Entry 7WHW (electron microscopy, 3.10 A resolution); this record covers chains A and B.

# Chain A
Protein: Phospholipid-transporting ATPase DNF1
From: Saccharomyces cerevisiae S288C
Notes: EC 7.6.2.1
UniProt: P32660 (ATC5_YEAST); residue numbers follow UniProt; this construct covers 1-1571
Amino-acid sequence (1571 residues; row label = number of the first residue in the row):
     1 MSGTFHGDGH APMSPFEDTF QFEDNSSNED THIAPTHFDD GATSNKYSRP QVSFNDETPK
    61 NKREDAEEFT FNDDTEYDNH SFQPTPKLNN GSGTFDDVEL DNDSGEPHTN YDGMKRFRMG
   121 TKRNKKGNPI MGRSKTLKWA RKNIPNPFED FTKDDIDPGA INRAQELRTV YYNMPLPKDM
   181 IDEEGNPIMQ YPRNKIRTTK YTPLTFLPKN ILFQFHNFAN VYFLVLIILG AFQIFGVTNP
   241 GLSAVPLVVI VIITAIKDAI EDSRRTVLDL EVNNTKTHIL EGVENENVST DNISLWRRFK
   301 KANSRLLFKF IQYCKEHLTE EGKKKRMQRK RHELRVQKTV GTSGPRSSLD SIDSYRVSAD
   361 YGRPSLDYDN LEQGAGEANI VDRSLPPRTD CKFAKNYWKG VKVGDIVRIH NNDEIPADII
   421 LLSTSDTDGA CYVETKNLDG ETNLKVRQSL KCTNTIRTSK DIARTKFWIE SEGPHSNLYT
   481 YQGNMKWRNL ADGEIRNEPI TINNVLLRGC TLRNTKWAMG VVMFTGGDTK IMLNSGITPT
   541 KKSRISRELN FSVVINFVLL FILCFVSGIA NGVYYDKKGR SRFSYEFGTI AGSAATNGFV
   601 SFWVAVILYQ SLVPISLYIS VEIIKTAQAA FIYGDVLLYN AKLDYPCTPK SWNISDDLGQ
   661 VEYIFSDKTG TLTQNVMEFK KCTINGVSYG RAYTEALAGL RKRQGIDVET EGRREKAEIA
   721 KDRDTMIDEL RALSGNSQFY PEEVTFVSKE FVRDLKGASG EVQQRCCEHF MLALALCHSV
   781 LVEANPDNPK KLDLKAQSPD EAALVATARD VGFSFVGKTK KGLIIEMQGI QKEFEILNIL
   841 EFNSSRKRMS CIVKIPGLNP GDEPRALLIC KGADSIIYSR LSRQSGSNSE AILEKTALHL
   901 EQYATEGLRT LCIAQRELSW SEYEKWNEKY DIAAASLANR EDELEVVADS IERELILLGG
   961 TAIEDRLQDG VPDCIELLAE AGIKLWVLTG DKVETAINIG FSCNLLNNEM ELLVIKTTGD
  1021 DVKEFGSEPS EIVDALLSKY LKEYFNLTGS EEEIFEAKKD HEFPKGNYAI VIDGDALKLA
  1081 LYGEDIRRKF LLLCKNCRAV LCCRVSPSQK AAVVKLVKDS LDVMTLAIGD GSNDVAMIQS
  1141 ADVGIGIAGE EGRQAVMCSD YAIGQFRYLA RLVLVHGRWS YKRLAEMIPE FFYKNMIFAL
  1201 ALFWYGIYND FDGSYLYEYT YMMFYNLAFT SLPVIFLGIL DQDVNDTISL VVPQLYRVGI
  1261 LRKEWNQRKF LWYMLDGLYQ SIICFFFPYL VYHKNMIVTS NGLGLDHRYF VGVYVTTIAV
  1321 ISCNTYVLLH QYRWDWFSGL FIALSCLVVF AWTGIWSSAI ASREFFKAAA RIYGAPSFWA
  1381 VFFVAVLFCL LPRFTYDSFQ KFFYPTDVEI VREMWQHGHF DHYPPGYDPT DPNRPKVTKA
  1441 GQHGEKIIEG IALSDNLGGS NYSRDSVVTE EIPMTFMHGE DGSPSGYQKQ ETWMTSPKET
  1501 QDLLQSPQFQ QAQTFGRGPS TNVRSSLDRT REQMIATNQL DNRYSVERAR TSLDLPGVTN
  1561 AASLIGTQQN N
Not modelled in the structure: 1-186, 286-398, 748-759, 1438-1571
Ion coordination: Mg2+: Asp-667 (together with AMP-PCP)
Ligand contacts: AMP-PCP (ACP; phosphomethylphosphonic acid adenylate ester): Asp-667, Lys-668, Thr-669, Gly-670, Ser-798, Asp-800, Glu-801, Phe-842, Ser-844, Lys-847, Met-849, Lys-871, Gly-872, Ala-873, Arg-909, Thr-910, Leu-911, Leu-988, Thr-989, Gly-990, Asp-991, Lys-992, Val-1105, Lys-1110, Asn-1133

# Chain B
Protein: Alkylphosphocholine resistance protein LEM3
From: Saccharomyces cerevisiae S288C
UniProt: P42838 (LEM3_YEAST); residue numbers follow UniProt; this construct covers 1-414
Amino-acid sequence (414 residues; each row starts with the number of its first residue):
     1 MVNFDLGQVG EVFRRKDKGA IVSGDNPEEE EDVDASEFEE DEVKPVRTKN RRPKEDAFTQ
    61 QRLAAINPVL TPRTVLPLYL LIAVVFVIVG GCILAQNSKV DEVTIYYQDC MTNATSSWSD
   121 IPSEHWQFVF HKYKTYNTAP QWRFVDDESD DFTKQRGTCQ IRFTTPSDMK NNVYLNYVLE
   181 KFAANHRRYV LSFSEDQIRG EDASYETVHD ATGINCKPLS KNADGKIYYP CGLIANSMFN
   241 DTFPLQLTNV GDTSNNYSLT NKGINWESDK KRYKKTKYNY TQIAPPPYWE KMYPDGYNET
   301 NIPDIQDWEE FQNWMRPGAF DKITKLIRIN KNDTLPAGEY QLDIGLHWPV LEFNGKKGIY
   361 LTHGSHLGGR NPFLGIVYLI GGCICAAMAL ILLTFWLFGG RKIADASSLS WNMK
Not modelled in the structure: 1-49, 412-414
Disulfides: Cys-110/Cys-159, Cys-216/Cys-231
Covalently attached groups: glycan linked to Asn-240

# Interface between chain A and chain B
Residue-residue contacts - 211 pairs, chain A then chain B:
  Ile-234(A) / Arg-187(B)
  Phe-235(A) / Arg-187(B)
  Gly-236(A) / Arg-187(B)
  Gly-236(A) / Leu-191(B)
  Val-237(A) / Gly-213(B)
  Thr-238(A) / Gly-213(B)
  Pro-240(A) / Thr-212(B)
  Tyr-574(A) / His-186(B)  hydrogen bond
  Gly-579(A) / Phe-353(B)
  Arg-580(A) / Phe-353(B)
  Ser-581(A) / Lys-181(B)  hydrogen bond (side chain-backbone)
  Ser-581(A) / Phe-182(B)
  Ser-581(A) / Ala-183(B)  hydrogen bond (side chain-backbone)
  Ser-581(A) / Phe-353(B)
  Ser-584(A) / Tyr-288(B)  hydrogen bond (backbone-side chain)
  Ser-584(A) / Glu-352(B)
  Tyr-585(A) / Phe-182(B)  hydrophobic
  Tyr-585(A) / Leu-233(B)
  Tyr-585(A) / Ser-237(B)
  Tyr-585(A) / Trp-348(B)
  Tyr-585(A) / Pro-349(B)  hydrogen bond (side chain-backbone)
  Tyr-585(A) / Phe-353(B)  hydrophobic
  Glu-586(A) / His-186(B)
  Phe-587(A) / Arg-188(B)
  Phe-587(A) / Leu-219(B)  hydrophobic
  Phe-587(A) / Leu-233(B)
  Phe-587(A) / Asn-236(B)
  Phe-587(A) / Tyr-288(B)
  Gly-588(A) / Arg-188(B)  hydrogen bond (backbone-side chain)
  Thr-589(A) / Arg-188(B)  hydrogen bond (backbone-side chain)
  Ile-590(A) / Arg-187(B)
  Ile-590(A) / Arg-188(B)
  Asn-597(A) / Arg-187(B)
  Val-604(A) / Arg-187(B)
  Phe-631(A) / Phe-58(B)
  Phe-631(A) / Thr-59(B)
  Phe-631(A) / Gln-61(B)
  Tyr-633(A) / Arg-51(B)
  Tyr-633(A) / Pro-53(B)
  Gly-634(A) / Pro-53(B)
  Gly-634(A) / Thr-59(B)
  Gly-634(A) / Gln-60(B)
  Asp-635(A) / Pro-53(B)
  Asp-635(A) / Gln-60(B)  hydrogen bond
  Val-636(A) / Arg-52(B)
  Val-636(A) / Pro-53(B)
  Val-636(A) / Glu-55(B)
  Val-636(A) / Gln-60(B)  hydrogen bond (backbone-side chain)
  Tyr-639(A) / Asn-50(B)
  Tyr-639(A) / Arg-51(B)
  Tyr-639(A) / Arg-52(B)
  Asp-644(A) / Asn-50(B)
  Asp-644(A) / Arg-51(B)  hydrogen bond (side chain-backbone)
  Pro-646(A) / Arg-51(B)
  Thr-648(A) / Arg-51(B)
  His-1176(A) / Gln-61(B)
  Trp-1179(A) / Gln-61(B)
  Arg-1183(A) / Gln-61(B)
  Tyr-1205(A) / Asn-185(B)
  Tyr-1205(A) / Ala-319(B)  hydrogen bond (side chain-backbone)
  Tyr-1205(A) / Phe-320(B)  hydrophobic
  Tyr-1208(A) / Asn-185(B)  hydrogen bond (backbone-side chain)
  Tyr-1208(A) / Phe-320(B)  hydrophobic
  Tyr-1208(A) / Asp-321(B)
  Asn-1209(A) / Asn-185(B)
  Asn-1209(A) / His-186(B)  hydrogen bond (backbone-side chain)
  Asp-1210(A) / His-186(B)  salt bridge
  Asp-1212(A) / His-186(B)  salt bridge
  Asp-1212(A) / Arg-187(B)  salt bridge
  Gly-1213(A) / Arg-187(B)
  Ser-1214(A) / Asn-185(B)  hydrogen bond (side chain-backbone)
  Leu-1240(A) / Phe-58(B)  hydrophobic
  Gln-1242(A) / Gln-61(B)  hydrogen bond (side chain-backbone)
  Asp-1246(A) / Arg-62(B)  salt bridge
  Phe-1285(A) / Phe-320(B)  hydrophobic
  Phe-1287(A) / Phe-373(B)  hydrophobic
  Phe-1287(A) / Val-377(B)  hydrophobic
  Tyr-1289(A) / Phe-320(B)  hydrophobic
  Leu-1290(A) / Asn-371(B)  hydrogen bond (backbone-side chain)
  Leu-1290(A) / Phe-373(B)
  Val-1291(A) / Asn-371(B)  hydrogen bond (backbone-side chain)
  Val-1291(A) / Phe-373(B)  hydrophobic
  Val-1291(A) / Leu-374(B)  hydrophobic
  Tyr-1292(A) / Phe-320(B)  hydrophobic
  His-1293(A) / Lys-322(B)
  His-1293(A) / Asn-371(B)
  Lys-1294(A) / Lys-322(B)  hydrogen bond (backbone-side chain)
  Lys-1294(A) / Arg-370(B)
  Lys-1294(A) / Asn-371(B)
  Asn-1295(A) / Glu-102(B)
  Asn-1295(A) / Thr-324(B)  hydrogen bond (backbone-side chain)
  Asn-1295(A) / Tyr-360(B)  hydrogen bond
  Asn-1295(A) / Gly-369(B)
  Asn-1295(A) / Arg-370(B)  hydrogen bond (side chain-backbone)
  Met-1296(A) / Phe-320(B)  hydrophobic
  Met-1296(A) / Lys-322(B)
  Met-1296(A) / Thr-324(B)
  Ile-1297(A) / Asn-176(B)
  Ile-1297(A) / Thr-324(B)
  Ile-1297(A) / Gly-368(B)
  Ile-1297(A) / Gly-369(B)
  Val-1298(A) / Leu-367(B)
  Thr-1299(A) / Trp-266(B)
  Thr-1299(A) / Ser-365(B)
  Thr-1299(A) / His-366(B)
  Thr-1299(A) / Gly-368(B)
  Ser-1300(A) / Ser-365(B)
  Ser-1300(A) / His-366(B)  hydrogen bond (backbone-backbone)
  Asn-1301(A) / Tyr-174(B)  hydrogen bond (backbone-side chain)
  Asn-1301(A) / Trp-266(B)
  Gly-1302(A) / Tyr-174(B)
  Gly-1302(A) / Leu-326(B)
  Leu-1303(A) / Gly-263(B)
  Leu-1303(A) / Ile-264(B)
  Leu-1303(A) / Asn-265(B)
  Leu-1303(A) / Trp-266(B)
  Leu-1303(A) / Asn-313(B)
  Leu-1303(A) / Arg-316(B)  hydrogen bond (backbone-side chain)
  Leu-1303(A) / Leu-326(B)  hydrophobic
  Gly-1304(A) / Trp-266(B)  hydrogen bond (backbone-side chain)
  Gly-1304(A) / Arg-316(B)  hydrogen bond (backbone-side chain)
  Asp-1306(A) / Arg-316(B)  salt bridge
  Asp-1306(A) / Pro-317(B)
  Asp-1306(A) / Gly-318(B)
  Asp-1306(A) / Ala-319(B)  hydrogen bond (backbone-backbone)
  Asp-1306(A) / Thr-324(B)
  Asp-1306(A) / Lys-325(B)  salt bridge
  His-1307(A) / Arg-316(B)
  His-1307(A) / Pro-317(B)  hydrogen bond (side chain-backbone)
  Arg-1308(A) / Val-190(B)
  Arg-1308(A) / Ala-319(B)
  Val-1311(A) / Ala-319(B)  hydrophobic
  Val-1311(A) / Phe-320(B)  hydrophobic
  Arg-1333(A) / Leu-63(B)  hydrogen bond (side chain-backbone)
  Arg-1333(A) / Ala-65(B)
  Arg-1333(A) / Asn-67(B)
  Trp-1334(A) / Ala-65(B)
  Trp-1334(A) / Ile-66(B)  hydrogen bond (backbone-backbone)
  Trp-1334(A) / Asn-67(B)
  Trp-1334(A) / Pro-68(B)
  Asp-1335(A) / Leu-63(B)
  Asp-1335(A) / Ala-64(B)
  Asp-1335(A) / Ala-65(B)
  Trp-1336(A) / Leu-63(B)
  Trp-1336(A) / Ala-64(B)  hydrogen bond (backbone-backbone)
  Phe-1337(A) / Leu-63(B)  hydrophobic
  Ile-1360(A) / Arg-199(B)
  Arg-1363(A) / Glu-195(B)
  Arg-1363(A) / Ile-214(B)
  Arg-1363(A) / Arg-272(B)  hydrogen bond (backbone-side chain)
  Glu-1364(A) / Val-190(B)
  Glu-1364(A) / Phe-193(B)
  Phe-1366(A) / Ser-268(B)
  Phe-1366(A) / Lys-271(B)
  Phe-1366(A) / Arg-272(B)
  Lys-1367(A) / Ser-268(B)
  Arg-1371(A) / Trp-266(B)
  Arg-1371(A) / Ser-268(B)  hydrogen bond
  Arg-1371(A) / Asp-269(B)  salt bridge
  Pro-1376(A) / His-366(B)
  Pro-1376(A) / Leu-367(B)
  Ser-1377(A) / Leu-367(B)
  Ala-1380(A) / Leu-367(B)  hydrophobic
  Ala-1380(A) / Leu-374(B)  hydrophobic
  Ala-1380(A) / Tyr-378(B)  hydrogen bond (backbone-side chain)
  Val-1381(A) / Leu-374(B)  hydrophobic
  Phe-1383(A) / Phe-86(B)
  Phe-1383(A) / Tyr-378(B)
  Val-1384(A) / Phe-86(B)  hydrophobic
  Val-1384(A) / Val-377(B)  hydrophobic
  Val-1384(A) / Tyr-378(B)
  Leu-1387(A) / Ile-82(B)  hydrophobic
  Leu-1387(A) / Phe-86(B)  hydrophobic
  Leu-1387(A) / Gly-381(B)
  Phe-1388(A) / Val-377(B)  hydrophobic
  Phe-1388(A) / Ile-380(B)  hydrophobic
  Phe-1388(A) / Gly-381(B)
  Leu-1391(A) / Tyr-79(B)  hydrophobic
  Leu-1391(A) / Ile-384(B)  hydrophobic
  Leu-1391(A) / Cys-385(B)  hydrophobic
  Phe-1394(A) / Leu-70(B)  hydrophobic
  Phe-1394(A) / Val-75(B)  hydrophobic
  Phe-1394(A) / Leu-78(B)  hydrophobic
  Phe-1394(A) / Tyr-79(B)  hydrogen bond (backbone-side chain)
  Thr-1395(A) / Tyr-79(B)  hydrogen bond
  Thr-1395(A) / Met-388(B)
  Ser-1398(A) / Val-75(B)
  Ser-1398(A) / Leu-392(B)
  Phe-1399(A) / Leu-392(B)  hydrophobic
  Lys-1401(A) / Leu-70(B)
  Phe-1402(A) / Leu-70(B)
  Phe-1402(A) / Thr-71(B)
  Phe-1402(A) / Pro-72(B)  hydrophobic
  Phe-1402(A) / Leu-76(B)  hydrophobic
  Phe-1402(A) / Trp-396(B)
  Phe-1403(A) / Leu-392(B)  hydrophobic
  Phe-1403(A) / Phe-395(B)
  Phe-1403(A) / Trp-396(B)
  Phe-1403(A) / Arg-401(B)
  Asp-1407(A) / Leu-409(B)
  Glu-1409(A) / Val-69(B)
  Ile-1410(A) / Leu-409(B)  hydrophobic
  Arg-1412(A) / Asn-67(B)
  Arg-1412(A) / Pro-68(B)  hydrogen bond (side chain-backbone)
  Arg-1412(A) / Val-69(B)
  Glu-1413(A) / Val-69(B)
  Glu-1413(A) / Ile-403(B)
  Met-1414(A) / Ala-406(B)  hydrophobic
  Trp-1415(A) / Asn-67(B)
  Gln-1416(A) / Val-69(B)  hydrogen bond (side chain-backbone)
  Gln-1416(A) / Thr-71(B)
Also at the interface, not in a pair above, chain A (114 interface residues in all): Gln-233, Asn-239, Asn-571, Val-600, Ser-601, Arg-1171, Ile-1239, Val-1252, Arg-1257, Phe-1286, Phe-1310, Tyr-1332, Trp-1379, Tyr-1404, Val-1411, Gly-1426
Also at the interface, not in a pair above, chain B (102 interface residues in all): Tyr-189, Lys-217, Val-350, Gly-400, Ser-408, Ser-410

# In short
Chain A and chain B form an interface of 114 and 102 residues respectively, with 38 hydrogen bonds and 7 salt
bridges. Among the polar pairs are Asp-1210(A)/His-186(B), Asp-1212(A)/His-186(B) and Asp-1212(A)/Arg-187(B).
Ligands of chain A: AMP-PCP.
Chain A is Phospholipid-transporting ATPase DNF1 and chain B is Alkylphosphocholine resistance protein LEM3,
both from Saccharomyces cerevisiae S288C; the structure, Cryo-EM structure of Dnf1 from Saccharomyces
cerevisiae in detergent with AMPPCP (E1-ATP state), was determined by electron microscopy, deposited together
with 7DRX, 7DSH, 7DSI, 7F7F and 7WHV.
